Entry 7DPZ (electron microscopy, 3.80 A resolution); this record covers chains 2 and 3 of the 5 polymer chains in the assembly.

# Chain 2
Protein: VP2
Organism: Coxsackievirus B1
UniProtKB: A0A2S0RQC2 (A0A2S0RQC2_9ENTO); residues 1-263 here correspond to UniProt positions 70-332 (UniProt number = residue number + 69)
Sequence (263 residues; each row starts with the number of its first residue):
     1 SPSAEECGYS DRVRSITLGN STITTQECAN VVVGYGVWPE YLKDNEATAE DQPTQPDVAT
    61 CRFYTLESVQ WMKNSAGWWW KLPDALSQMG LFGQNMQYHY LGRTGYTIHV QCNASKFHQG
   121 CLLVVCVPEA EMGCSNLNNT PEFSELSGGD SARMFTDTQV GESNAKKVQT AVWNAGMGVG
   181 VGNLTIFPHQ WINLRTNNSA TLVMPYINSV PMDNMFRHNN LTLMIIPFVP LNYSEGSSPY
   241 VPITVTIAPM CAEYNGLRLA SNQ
Disordered / not traced: 1-9, 262-263

# Chain 3
Protein: VP3
Organism: Coxsackievirus B1
UniProtKB: L7UV52 (L7UV52_9ENTO); residues 1-238 here correspond to UniProt positions 333-570 (UniProt number = residue number + 332)
Sequence (238 residues; numbered 1 to 238; the number before each row is that of its first residue):
     1 GLPVMTTPGS TQFLTSDDFQ SPSAMPQFDV TPEMQIPGRV NNLMEIAEVD SVVPVNNTED
    61 NVSSLKAYQI PVQSNSDNGK QVFGFPLQPG ANNVLNRTLL GEILNYYTHW SGSIKLTFMF
   121 CGSAMATGKF LLAYSPPGAG VPKNRKDAML GTHVIWDVGL QSSCVLCVPW ISQTHYRYVV
   181 EDEYTAAGYV TCWYQTNIVV PADVQSSCDI LCFVSACNDF SVRMLKDTPF IRQDTFYQ
Disordered / not traced: 238

# How chain 2 and chain 3 interact
Contacting residue pairs (58):
  R12(2) with L160(3)
  Y35(2) with G38(3)
  V37(2) with P37(3), hydrophobic
  E46(2) with E33(3); M34(3); Q35(3), hydrogen bond (side chain-backbone)
  K116(2) with S123(3); A124(3); M125(3)
  F117(2) with M125(3), hydrophobic; A202(3); D203(3); V204(3), hydrophobic
  H118(2) with S123(3)
  Q119(2) with G122(3); S123(3); S207(3), hydrogen bond (side chain-backbone)
  V172(2) with L65(3), hydrophobic
  W173(2) with S63(3); S64(3)
  V181(2) with L65(3), hydrophobic; Y68(3)
  G182(2) with V52(3); Y68(3)
  N183(2) with R97(3), hydrogen bond (side chain-backbone); T98(3)
  T185(2) with V49(3); D50(3), hydrogen bond (side chain-backbone); S51(3)
  I186(2) with I46(3), hydrophobic; V49(3), hydrophobic; L99(3), hydrophobic
  W191(2) with V52(3), hydrophobic; F213(3), hydrophobic
  R195(2) with F120(3); S123(3), hydrogen bond (side chain-backbone); A124(3); A126(3), hydrogen bond (side chain-backbone); G159(3), hydrogen bond (side chain-backbone)
  T196(2) with L160(3)
  Y206(2) with P37(3)
  N208(2) with M34(3); I36(3)
  S209(2) with M34(3); I36(3)
  V210(2) with M34(3)
  P211(2) with M34(3), hydrophobic
  I226(2) with L65(3), hydrophobic
  P227(2) with L65(3)
  F228(2) with L65(3), hydrophobic; Y68(3), hydrophobic; Q69(3), hydrogen bond (backbone-side chain)
  V229(2) with C121(3), hydrophobic; D209(3)
  P230(2) with Q69(3)
  N232(2) with Q205(3)
  Y233(2) with Q205(3)
  S234(2) with D203(3)
Also at the interface, not in a pair above, chain 2 (36 interface residues in all): C121, D157, N193, P205, I207
Also at the interface, not in a pair above, chain 3 (40 interface residues in all): M119, V158, S162, C208, L211

# In short
The interface between chain 2 and chain 3 involves 36 residues on one side and 40 on the other, with 8
hydrogen bonds. Among the polar pairs are E46(2)-Q35(3), Q119(2)-S207(3) and N183(2)-R97(3).
Chain 2 is VP2 and chain 3 is VP3, both from Coxsackievirus B1; the structure, Cryo-EM structure of
Coxsackievirus B1 virion in complex with CAR, was determined by electron microscopy together with 7DPF, 7DPG,
7DQ1 and 7DQ4 from the same study.
